Entry 8X8L (electron microscopy, 2.70 A resolution); this record covers chains A and E of the 6 polymer chains in the assembly.

# Chain A
Protein: Guanine nucleotide-binding protein G(i) subunit alpha
Source organism: Homo sapiens
Chain sequence (360 residues; row label = number of the first residue in the row):
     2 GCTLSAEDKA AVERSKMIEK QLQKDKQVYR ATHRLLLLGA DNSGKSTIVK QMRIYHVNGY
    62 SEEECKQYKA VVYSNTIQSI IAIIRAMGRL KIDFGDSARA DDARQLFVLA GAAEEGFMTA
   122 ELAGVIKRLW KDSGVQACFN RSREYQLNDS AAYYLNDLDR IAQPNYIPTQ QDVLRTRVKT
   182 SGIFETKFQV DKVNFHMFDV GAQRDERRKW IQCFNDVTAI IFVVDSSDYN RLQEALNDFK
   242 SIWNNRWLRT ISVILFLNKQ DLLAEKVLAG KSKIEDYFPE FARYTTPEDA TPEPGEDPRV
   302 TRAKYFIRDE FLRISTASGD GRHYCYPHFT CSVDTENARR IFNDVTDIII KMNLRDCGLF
Not modelled in the structure: 2-3, 56-177

# Chain E
Protein: ScFv16
Source organism: Mus musculus
Notes: antibody fragment or engineered binder
Chain sequence (248 residues; row label = number of the first residue in the row):
     1 DVQLVESGGG LVQPGGSRKL SCSASGFAFS SFGMHWVRQA PEKGLEWVAY ISSGSGTIYY
    61 ADTVKGRFTI SRDDPKNTLF LQMTSLRSED TAMYYCVRSI YYYGSSPFDF WGQGTTLTVS
   121 SGGGGSGGGG SGGGSADIVM TQATSSVPVT PGESVSISCR SSKSLLHSNG NTYLYWFLQR
   181 PGQSPQLLIY RMSNLASGVP DRFSGSGSGT AFTLTISRLE AEDVGVYYCM QHLEYPLTFG
   241 AGTKLELK
Not modelled in the structure: 1, 121-134, 246-248
Disulfide bonds: Cys-22/Cys-96

# Chain A / chain E interface
Residue-residue contacts (20):
  Thr-4(A) with His-167(E)
  Ser-6(A) with His-167(E); Asn-169(E); Tyr-173(E), hydrogen bond
  Ala-7(A) with His-232(E); Leu-233(E)
  Glu-8(A) with Tyr-101(E); Tyr-173(E); Tyr-175(E), hydrogen bond; Arg-191(E), salt bridge; His-232(E), salt bridge
  Asp-9(A) with Asn-169(E), hydrogen bond
  Ala-11(A) with Tyr-101(E), hydrophobic
  Ala-12(A) with Tyr-101(E)
  Glu-14(A) with Ser-52(E), hydrogen bond; Gly-56(E); Thr-57(E), hydrogen bond
  Arg-15(A) with Ser-31(E), hydrogen bond; Ile-100(E); Tyr-101(E)
Other interface residues (no listed pair), chain A (11 interface residues in all): Leu-5, Lys-10
Other interface residues (no listed pair), chain E (17 interface residues in all): Gly-54, Tyr-102, Pro-107, Tyr-235

# Summary
11 residues of chain A and 17 residues of chain E are in contact, with 6 hydrogen bonds and 2 salt bridges.
Polar contacts include Glu-8(A)/Arg-191(E), Glu-8(A)/His-232(E) and Ser-6(A)/Tyr-173(E).
Chain A is Guanine nucleotide-binding protein G(i) subunit alpha (Homo sapiens) and chain E is ScFv16 (Mus
musculus); the structure, Cryo-EM structure of the cortistatin 17-bound Somatostatin receptor 5-Gi protein
complex, was determined by electron microscopy, deposited together with 8X8N.
